PDB entry 7JH0 | X-ray diffraction, 2.51 A resolution | chains A and B of the 4 polymer chains in the assembly

[Chain A (and B)]
Protein: Glyceraldehyde-3-phosphate dehydrogenase
Organism: Schistosoma mansoni
Notes: EC 1.2.1.12; chain B of this document is another copy of the same molecule, construct and numbering; everything in this record applies to it too
UniProt: P20287 (G3P_SCHMA); residues 1-338 here = UniProt positions 1-338
Sequence (338 residues; each row starts with the number of its first residue):
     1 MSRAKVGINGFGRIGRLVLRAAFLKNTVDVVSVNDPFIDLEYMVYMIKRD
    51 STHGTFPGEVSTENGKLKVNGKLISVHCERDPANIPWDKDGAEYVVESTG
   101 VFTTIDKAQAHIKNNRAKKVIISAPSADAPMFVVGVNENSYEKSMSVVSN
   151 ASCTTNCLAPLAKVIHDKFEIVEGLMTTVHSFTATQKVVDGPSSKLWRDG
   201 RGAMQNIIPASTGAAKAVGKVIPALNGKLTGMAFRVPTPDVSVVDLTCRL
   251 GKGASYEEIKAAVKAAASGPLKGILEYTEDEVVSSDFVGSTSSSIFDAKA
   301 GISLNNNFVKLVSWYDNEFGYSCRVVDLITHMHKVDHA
Modified residues: C153 (S-phosphocysteine; CSP)
Curated features (UniProtKB/Swiss-Prot):
  - binding site (NAD(+)): R13, I14, D35, R80, S123, N317
  - binding site (D-glyceraldehyde 3-phosphate): S152, T154, T183, R198, T212, G213, R235
  - site: H180 (Activates thiol group during catalysis)

[Chain A / chain B interface]
Pairs across the interface - 65 pairs, chain A then chain B:
  R13(A) - V189(B)
  R13(A) - D190(B)
  R16(A) - D190(B)  hydrogen bond (side chain-backbone)
  E41(A) - W197(B)
  Y42(A) - G191(B)  hydrogen bond (side chain-backbone)
  Y42(A) - P192(B)
  Y42(A) - S193(B)  hydrogen bond (side chain-backbone)
  Y42(A) - S194(B)
  Y42(A) - W197(B)
  Y45(A) - W197(B)  hydrophobic
  Y45(A) - R201(B)  hydrogen bond
  M46(A) - G191(B)
  M46(A) - P192(B)  hydrophobic
  R49(A) - R201(B)
  D50(A) - D190(B)
  D50(A) - R201(B)
  S51(A) - D190(B)  hydrogen bond
  S51(A) - R201(B)  hydrogen bond
  S51(A) - G202(B)
  S51(A) - Q205(B)
  S51(A) - N206(B)  hydrogen bond
  T52(A) - Q205(B)  hydrogen bond
  F182(A) - V188(B)
  F182(A) - V189(B)  hydrophobic
  F182(A) - M204(B)  hydrophobic
  T183(A) - V188(B)
  A184(A) - V188(B)  hydrophobic
  A184(A) - V189(B)
  Q186(A) - V188(B)
  K187(A) - V188(B)
  V188(A) - F182(B)
  V188(A) - T183(B)
  V188(A) - A184(B)  hydrophobic
  V188(A) - Q186(B)
  V188(A) - K187(B)
  V188(A) - V188(B)
  V189(A) - R13(B)
  V189(A) - F182(B)  hydrophobic
  V189(A) - A184(B)
  D190(A) - R13(B)
  D190(A) - R16(B)  hydrogen bond (backbone-side chain)
  D190(A) - D50(B)
  D190(A) - S51(B)  hydrogen bond
  G191(A) - Y42(B)
  G191(A) - M46(B)
  P192(A) - Y42(B)
  S193(A) - Y42(B)  hydrogen bond (backbone-side chain)
  S194(A) - Y42(B)
  W197(A) - E41(B)
  W197(A) - Y42(B)
  W197(A) - Y45(B)  hydrophobic
  R201(A) - Y45(B)  hydrogen bond
  R201(A) - R49(B)
  R201(A) - D50(B)
  R201(A) - S51(B)  hydrogen bond
  G202(A) - S51(B)
  A203(A) - V188(B)  hydrophobic
  M204(A) - V188(B)  hydrophobic
  M204(A) - M204(B)  hydrophobic
  Q205(A) - S51(B)
  Q205(A) - T52(B)  hydrogen bond
  Q205(A) - P239(B)
  N206(A) - S51(B)  hydrogen bond
  P237(A) - M204(B)
  P239(A) - Q205(B)
Other interface residues (no listed pair), chain A (34 interface residues in all): F37, R198, G200
Other interface residues (no listed pair), chain B (33 interface residues in all): F37, I38, A203, E318

[In short]
The interface between chain A and chain B involves 34 residues on one side and 33 on the other; the contacts
include 15 hydrogen bonds. Polar contacts include R16(A)-D190(B), Y42(A)-G191(B) and Y42(A)-S193(B).
Both chains are Glyceraldehyde-3-phosphate dehydrogenase (Schistosoma mansoni). Entry 7JH0 (Crystallographic
structure of glyceraldehyde-3-phosphate dehydrogenase from Schistosoma mansoni) was determined by X-ray
diffraction.
